Entry 5X9A (X-ray diffraction, 1.85 A resolution); this record covers chains A and B.

== Chain A (and B) ==
Protein: Calaxin
Organism: Ciona intestinalis
Notes: chain B of this document is another copy of the same molecule, construct and numbering; everything in this record applies to it too
UniProt: Q8T893 (Q8T893_CIOIN); residues 1-203 here = UniProt positions 1-203
Sequence (223 residues; row label = number of the first residue in the row; numbers below 1 keep their minus sign (Met-19 is residue -19)):
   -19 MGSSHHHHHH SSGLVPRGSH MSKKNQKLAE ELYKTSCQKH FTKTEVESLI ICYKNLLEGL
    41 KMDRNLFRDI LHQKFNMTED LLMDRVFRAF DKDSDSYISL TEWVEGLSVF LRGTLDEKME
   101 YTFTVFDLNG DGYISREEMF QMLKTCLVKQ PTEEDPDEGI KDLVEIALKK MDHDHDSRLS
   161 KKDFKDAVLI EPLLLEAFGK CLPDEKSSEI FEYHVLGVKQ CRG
Unresolved in the structure: -19 to 4, 129-135, 200-203 (chain B: -19 to 1, 200-203)
Construct notes: expression tag (-19 to 0)
Bound ions: Ca2+ site 1: Asp71, Asp73, Asp75, Tyr77, Glu82; Ca2+ site 2: Asp107, Asn109, Asp111, Tyr113, Glu118; Ca2+ site 3: Glu138, Asp142 (shared with Asp135(B) of chain B); Ca2+ site 4: Asp152, Asp154, Asp156, Arg158, Asp163
From the paper describing this entry:
  - Ca2+ coordination: Asp111, Tyr113, Glu118, Asp163
  - mutagenesis - E118A: decreased binding to Ca2+
  - mutagenesis - D163A: unchanged binding to Ca2+
  - mutagenesis - E118A, D163A: unchanged stability
  - conformationally variable residues (helix shift): Met122, Leu123, Cys126, Leu127, Ile140, Val144, Phe178
  - contacts within the chain: Glu176-Cys181 (hydrogen bond), Glu176-Leu182 (hydrogen bond)

== Chain A / chain B interface ==
Pairs across the interface (33):
  Leu95(A) - Leu173(B)  hydrophobic
  Glu138(A) - Glu138(B)
  Gly139(A) - Glu138(B)
  Gly139(A) - Gly139(B)
  Gly139(A) - Asp142(B)
  Ile140(A) - Asp142(B)
  Asp142(A) - Asp135(B)
  Asp142(A) - Pro136(B)
  Asp142(A) - Asp137(B)
  Asp142(A) - Glu138(B)  hydrogen bond (side chain-backbone)
  Asp142(A) - Gly139(B)  hydrogen bond (side chain-backbone)
  Leu143(A) - Gly139(B)
  Leu143(A) - Asp142(B)
  Leu143(A) - Leu143(B)  hydrophobic
  Glu145(A) - Thr132(B)
  Ile146(A) - Pro136(B)
  Ile146(A) - Gly139(B)
  Ile146(A) - Ile140(B)  hydrophobic
  Lys149(A) - Gln130(B)  hydrogen bond
  Lys149(A) - Pro131(B)
  Lys149(A) - Thr132(B)
  Lys150(A) - Cys126(B)
  Leu169(A) - Leu173(B)  hydrophobic
  Pro172(A) - Leu173(B)
  Pro172(A) - Glu176(B)
  Leu173(A) - Leu123(B)  hydrophobic
  Leu173(A) - Leu143(B)
  Leu173(A) - Ala147(B)  hydrophobic
  Leu173(A) - Ala177(B)
  Leu173(A) - Phe178(B)  hydrophobic
  Glu176(A) - Ile146(B)
  Glu176(A) - Lys150(B)
  Glu185(A) - Ile170(B)
Also at the interface, not in a pair above, chain A (19 interface residues in all): Leu127, Val168, Leu174, Ala177
Also at the interface, not in a pair above, chain B (24 interface residues in all): Leu127, Glu171, Leu174

== Summary ==
Chain A and chain B form an interface of 19 and 24 residues respectively; the contacts include 3 hydrogen
bonds. Among the polar pairs are Asp142(A)-Glu138(B), Asp142(A)-Gly139(B) and Lys149(A)-Gln130(B). The paper
reports that E118A of chain A reduces binding to Ca2+; Ca2+ coordination by Asp111(A), Tyr113(A) and Glu118(A)
among others.
Chain A and chain B are both Calaxin (Ciona intestinalis); the structure, Crystal structure of calaxin with
calcium, was determined by X-ray diffraction.
